Entry 3OLZ (X-ray diffraction, 2.75 A resolution); this record covers chains A and B.

[Chain A (and B)]
Protein: Glutamate receptor, ionotropic kainate 3
Source organism: Rattus norvegicus
Notes: chain B of this document is another copy of the same molecule, construct and numbering; everything in this record applies to it too
Reference sequence: D3ZDH2 (D3ZDH2_RAT); residues 1-392 here = UniProt positions 1-392
Amino-acid sequence (398 residues; numbered 1 to 398; the number before each row is that of its first residue):
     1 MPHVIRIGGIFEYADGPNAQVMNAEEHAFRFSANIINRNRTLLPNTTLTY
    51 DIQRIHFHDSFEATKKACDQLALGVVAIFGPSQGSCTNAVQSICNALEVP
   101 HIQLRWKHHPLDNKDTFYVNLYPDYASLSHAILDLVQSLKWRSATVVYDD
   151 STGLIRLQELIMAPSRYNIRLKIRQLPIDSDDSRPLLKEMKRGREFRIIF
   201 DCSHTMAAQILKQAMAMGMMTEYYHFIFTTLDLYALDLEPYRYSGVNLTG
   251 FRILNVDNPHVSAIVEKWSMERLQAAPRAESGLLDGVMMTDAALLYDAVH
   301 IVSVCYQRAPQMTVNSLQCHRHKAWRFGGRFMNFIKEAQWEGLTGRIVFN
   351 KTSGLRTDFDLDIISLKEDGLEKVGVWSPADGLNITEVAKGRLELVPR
Disordered / not traced: 1-2, 275-285, 386-398 (chain B: 1-2, 273-284, 386-398)
Disulfides: C68-C319
Covalent attachments: N-acetylglucosamine (NAG) linked to N39, N247, N350
Sequence notes: expression tag (393-398)
From the paper describing this entry:
  - post-translational modification sites: N39
  - post-translational modification sites: N45 (proposed by the authors, not directly observed)
  - contacts within the chain: W106-R156, H204-M289, D232-T290 (hydrogen bond), Y234-M288 (hydrogen bond), A235-M289, D257-K373 (salt bridge)
  - self-association interface (contacts with another copy of this molecule); pairs are residue here / residue on that copy: D59-S92 (hydrogen bond), F61-I93 (hydrophobic contact), F61-A96 (hydrophobic contact), F61-S92 (hydrogen bond), M162-Q175, R184-Y243 (cation-pi contact), K191-E222 (salt bridge), K191-S244 (hydrogen bond), Y148, L154, I161, M162, I173, M215, A216, T221, Y243
  - binding site for chloride ion: L43

[Chain A / chain B interface]
Residue-residue contacts - 51 pairs, chain A then chain B:
  H58(A) - D112(B)  salt bridge
  H58(A) - N113(B)
  D59(A) - S92(B)  hydrogen bond
  S60(A) - N88(B)
  S60(A) - S92(B)  hydrogen bond (backbone-side chain)
  F61(A) - S92(B)  hydrogen bond (backbone-side chain)
  F61(A) - I93(B)  hydrophobic
  F61(A) - A96(B)  hydrophobic
  F61(A) - C319(B)
  K65(A) - C319(B)  hydrogen bond (side chain-backbone)
  N88(A) - S60(B)  hydrogen bond (backbone-side chain)
  S92(A) - D59(B)  hydrogen bond
  S92(A) - S60(B)  hydrogen bond (side chain-backbone)
  S92(A) - F61(B)  hydrogen bond (side chain-backbone)
  I93(A) - F61(B)  hydrophobic
  A96(A) - F61(B)  hydrophobic
  L97(A) - F61(B)  hydrophobic
  L111(A) - I178(B)  hydrophobic
  D112(A) - H58(B)
  N113(A) - H58(B)
  Y148(A) - Q158(B)  hydrogen bond
  Y148(A) - M162(B)
  S151(A) - H108(B)
  S151(A) - I155(B)
  S151(A) - Q158(B)
  L154(A) - L154(B)
  L154(A) - Q158(B)
  I155(A) - S151(B)
  I155(A) - I155(B)  hydrophobic
  Q158(A) - Y148(B)  hydrogen bond
  Q158(A) - S151(B)  hydrogen bond
  Q158(A) - L154(B)
  Q158(A) - Q175(B)
  I161(A) - I173(B)  hydrophobic
  M162(A) - Y148(B)
  M162(A) - I173(B)
  M162(A) - Q175(B)
  S165(A) - K172(B)
  S165(A) - I173(B)  hydrogen bond (side chain-backbone)
  S165(A) - R174(B)
  S165(A) - E189(B)
  K172(A) - P164(B)
  K172(A) - S165(B)
  I173(A) - I161(B)  hydrophobic
  I173(A) - M162(B)
  I173(A) - S165(B)
  R174(A) - S165(B)
  Q175(A) - Q158(B)
  Q175(A) - M162(B)
  C319(A) - F61(B)
  C319(A) - K65(B)
Also at the interface, not in a pair above, chain A (38 interface residues in all): T64, S85, A89, H108, P110, D115, T152, P164, R170, I178, H320, R321
Also at the interface, not in a pair above, chain B (37 interface residues in all): T64, S85, A89, L97, P110, L111, T152, H320, R321
Interface features reported in the paper:
  - specific contacts: D59(A)-S92(B) (hydrogen bond), F61(A)-I93(B) (hydrophobic contact), F61(A)-A96(B) (hydrophobic contact), F61(A)-S92(B) (hydrogen bond), K65(A)-C319(B) (hydrogen bond), M162(A)-Q175(B)
  - interface residues, chain A: Y148(A)

[In short]
38 residues of chain A and 37 residues of chain B are in contact; the contacts include 12 hydrogen bonds and 1
salt bridge. Polar contacts include H58(A)-D112(B), D59(A)-S92(B) and S60(A)-S92(B). The authors report
hydrogen bonds between D59(A) and S92(B), F61(A) and S92(B) and K65(A) and C319(B); hydrophobic contacts
between F61(A) and I93(B) and F61(A) and A96(B); a contact between M162(A) and Q175(B). The paper reports a
binding site for chloride ion at L43(A); the interface residue Y148(A).
Chain A and chain B are both Glutamate receptor, ionotropic kainate 3 (Rattus norvegicus); the structure,
Crystal structure of the GluK3 (GluR7) ATD dimer at 2.75 Angstrom resolution, was determined by X-ray
diffraction, deposited together with 3OM0 and 3OM1.
